Entry 4ZLY (X-ray diffraction, 1.65 A resolution); this record covers chain A.

Chain A:
Molecule: Tyrosine-protein kinase BTK
From: Homo sapiens
Notes: EC 2.7.10.2
Reference sequence: Q06187 (BTK_HUMAN), isoform Q06187-2; residues 389-658 here correspond to UniProt positions 423-692 (UniProt number = residue number + 34)
Sequence (270 residues; row label = number of the first residue in the row):
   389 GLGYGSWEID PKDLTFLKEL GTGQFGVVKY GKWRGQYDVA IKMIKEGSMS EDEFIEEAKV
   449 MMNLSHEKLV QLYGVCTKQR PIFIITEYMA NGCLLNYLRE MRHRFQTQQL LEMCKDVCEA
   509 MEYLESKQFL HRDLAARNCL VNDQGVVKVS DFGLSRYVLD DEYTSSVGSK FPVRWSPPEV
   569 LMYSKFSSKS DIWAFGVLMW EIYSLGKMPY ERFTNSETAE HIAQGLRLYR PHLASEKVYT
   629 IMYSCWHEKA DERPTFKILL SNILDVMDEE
Small-molecule neighbours: 4-aminocinnoline-3-carboxamide (4RU): Leu-408, Gly-409, Thr-410, Val-416, Ala-428, Thr-474, Glu-475, Tyr-476, Met-477, Gly-480, Cys-481, Leu-528

Summary:
Bound to chain A: 4-aminocinnoline-3-carboxamide.
Chain A is Tyrosine-protein kinase BTK (Homo sapiens); the structure, Crystal Structure of Bruton's Tyrosine
Kinase bound to a Cinnoline Fragment, was determined by X-ray diffraction (same publication as 4Z3V and 4ZLZ).
